PDB entry 7TBY | electron microscopy, 4.00 A resolution | chain A

[Chain A]
Molecule: ATP-binding cassette, sub-family A (ABC1), member 1
Organism: Homo sapiens
UniProtKB: B2RUU2 (B2RUU2_HUMAN); residues 1-2261 here = UniProt positions 1-2261
Chain sequence (2270 residues; each row starts with the number of its first residue):
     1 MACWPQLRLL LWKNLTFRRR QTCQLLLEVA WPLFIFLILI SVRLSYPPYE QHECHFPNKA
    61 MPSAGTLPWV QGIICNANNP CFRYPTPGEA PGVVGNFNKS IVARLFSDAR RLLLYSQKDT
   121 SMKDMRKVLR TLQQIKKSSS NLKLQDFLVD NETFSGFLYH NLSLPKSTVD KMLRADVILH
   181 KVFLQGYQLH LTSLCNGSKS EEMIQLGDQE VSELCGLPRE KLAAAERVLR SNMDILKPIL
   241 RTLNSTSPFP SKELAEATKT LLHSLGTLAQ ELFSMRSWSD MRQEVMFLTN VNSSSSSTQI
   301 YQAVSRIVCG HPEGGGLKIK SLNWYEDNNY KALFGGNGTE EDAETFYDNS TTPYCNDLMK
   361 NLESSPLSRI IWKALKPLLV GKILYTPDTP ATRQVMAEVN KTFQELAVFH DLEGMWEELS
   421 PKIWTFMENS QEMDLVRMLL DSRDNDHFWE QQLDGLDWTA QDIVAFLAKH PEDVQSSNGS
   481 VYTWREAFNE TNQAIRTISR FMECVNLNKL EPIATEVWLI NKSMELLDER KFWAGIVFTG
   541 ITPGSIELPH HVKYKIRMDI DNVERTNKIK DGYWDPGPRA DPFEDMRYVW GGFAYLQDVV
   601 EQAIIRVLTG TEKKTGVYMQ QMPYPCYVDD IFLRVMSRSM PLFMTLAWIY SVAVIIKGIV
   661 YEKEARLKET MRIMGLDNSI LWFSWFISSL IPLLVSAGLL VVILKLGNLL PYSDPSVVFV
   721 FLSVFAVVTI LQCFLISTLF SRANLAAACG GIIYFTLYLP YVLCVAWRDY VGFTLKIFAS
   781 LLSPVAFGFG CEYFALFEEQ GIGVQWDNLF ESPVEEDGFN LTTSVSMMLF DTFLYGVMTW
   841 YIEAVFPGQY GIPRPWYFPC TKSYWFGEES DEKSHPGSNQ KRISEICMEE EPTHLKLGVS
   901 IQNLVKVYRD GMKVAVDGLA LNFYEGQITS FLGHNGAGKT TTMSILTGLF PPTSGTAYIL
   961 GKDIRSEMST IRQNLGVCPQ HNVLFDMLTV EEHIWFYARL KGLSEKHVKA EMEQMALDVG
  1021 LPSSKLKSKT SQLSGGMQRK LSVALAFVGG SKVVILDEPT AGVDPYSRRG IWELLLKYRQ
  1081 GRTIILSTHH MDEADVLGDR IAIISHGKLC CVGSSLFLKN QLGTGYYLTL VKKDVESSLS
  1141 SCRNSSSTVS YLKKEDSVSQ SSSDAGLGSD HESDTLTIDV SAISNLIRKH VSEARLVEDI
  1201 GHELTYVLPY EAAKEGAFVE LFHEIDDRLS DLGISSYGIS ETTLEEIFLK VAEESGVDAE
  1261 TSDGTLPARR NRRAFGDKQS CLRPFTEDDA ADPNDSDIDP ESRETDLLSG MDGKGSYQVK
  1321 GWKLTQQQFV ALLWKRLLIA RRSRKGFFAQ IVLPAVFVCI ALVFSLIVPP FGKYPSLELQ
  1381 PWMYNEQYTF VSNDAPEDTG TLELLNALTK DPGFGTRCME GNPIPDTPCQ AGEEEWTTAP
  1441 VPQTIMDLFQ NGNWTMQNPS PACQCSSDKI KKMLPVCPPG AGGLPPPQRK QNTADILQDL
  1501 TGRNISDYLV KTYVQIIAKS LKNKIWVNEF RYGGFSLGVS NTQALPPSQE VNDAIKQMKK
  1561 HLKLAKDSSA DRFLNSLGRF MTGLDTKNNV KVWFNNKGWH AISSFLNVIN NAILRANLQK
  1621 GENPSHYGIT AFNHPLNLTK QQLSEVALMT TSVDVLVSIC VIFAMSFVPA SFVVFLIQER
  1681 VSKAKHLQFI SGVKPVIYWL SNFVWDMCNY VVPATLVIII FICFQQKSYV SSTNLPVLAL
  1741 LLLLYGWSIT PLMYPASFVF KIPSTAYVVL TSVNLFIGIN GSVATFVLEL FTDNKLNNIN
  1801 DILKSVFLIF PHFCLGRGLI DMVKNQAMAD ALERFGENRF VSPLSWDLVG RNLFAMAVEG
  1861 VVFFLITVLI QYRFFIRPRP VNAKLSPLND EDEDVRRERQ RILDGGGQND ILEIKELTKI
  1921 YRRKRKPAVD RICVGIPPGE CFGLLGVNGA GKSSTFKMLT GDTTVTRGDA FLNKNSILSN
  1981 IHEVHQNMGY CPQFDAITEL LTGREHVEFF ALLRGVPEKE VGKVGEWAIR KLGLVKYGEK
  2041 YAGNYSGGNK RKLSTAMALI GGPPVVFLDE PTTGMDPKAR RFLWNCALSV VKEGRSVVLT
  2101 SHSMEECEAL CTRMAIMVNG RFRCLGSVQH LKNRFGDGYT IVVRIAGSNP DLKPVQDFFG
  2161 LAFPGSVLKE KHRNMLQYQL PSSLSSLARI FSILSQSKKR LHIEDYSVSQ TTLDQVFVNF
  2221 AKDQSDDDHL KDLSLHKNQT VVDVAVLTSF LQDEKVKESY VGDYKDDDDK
Unresolved in the structure: 1-2, 135-249, 290-295, 313-345, 472-480, 809-819, 855-886, 909-918, 1133-1179, 1211-1214, 1253-1321, 1541-1547, 1788-1798, 1875-1928, 1961-1982, 2146-2149, 2225-2270
Sequence notes: expression tag (2262-2270)
Disulfide bonds: Cys54-Cys81, Cys75-Cys309, Cys355-Cys504, Cys626-Cys1465, Cys1418-Cys1429, Cys1463-Cys1477
Covalently attached groups: N-acetylglucosamine (NAG) linked to Asn98, Asn400, Asn1637; glycan linked to Asn1504

[In short]
Covalently linked N-acetylglucosamine: at Asn98, Asn400 and Asn1637.
Chain A is ATP-binding cassette, sub-family A (ABC1), member 1 (Homo sapiens); the structure, The structure of
human ABCA1 in nanodisc, was determined by electron microscopy, deposited together with 7TBW, 7TBZ and 7TC0.
